Entry 3NT9 (X-ray diffraction, 1.99 A resolution); this record covers chain A.

== Chain A ==
Molecule: LSSmKate1 red fluorescent protein
From: Artificial gene
Chain sequence (243 residues; each row starts with the number of its first residue; note: 2 numbers in that range are skipped by the numbering (no residue carries them; nothing is unmodelled there); numbers below 1 keep their minus sign (Met-11 is residue -11)):
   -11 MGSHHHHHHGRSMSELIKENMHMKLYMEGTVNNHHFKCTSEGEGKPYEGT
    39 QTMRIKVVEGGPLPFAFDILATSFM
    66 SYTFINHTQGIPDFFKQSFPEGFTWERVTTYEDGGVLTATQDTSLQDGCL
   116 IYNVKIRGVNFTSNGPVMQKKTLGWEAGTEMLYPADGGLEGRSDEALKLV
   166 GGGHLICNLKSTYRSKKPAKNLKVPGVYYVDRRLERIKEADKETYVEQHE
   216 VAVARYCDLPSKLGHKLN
Unresolved in the structure: -11 to 2, 229-233
Modified positions: Met63 ({(4Z)-4-(4-hydroxybenzylidene)-2-[3-(methylthio)propanimidoyl]-5-oxo-4,5-dihydro-1H-imidazol-1-yl}acetic acid; NRQ)
Glycans and other covalent adducts: covalent link Met63-Ser66
Reported in the primary citation:
  - contacts within the chain: Ser158-Glu160 (hydrogen bond)

== Summary ==
The paper reports contacts within the chain involving Ser158 and Glu160.
Chain A is LSSmKate1 red fluorescent protein (Artificial gene); the structure, CRYSTAL STRUCTURE OF LSSmKate1
red fluorescent proteins with large Stokes shift, was determined by X-ray diffraction (same publication as
3NT3).
